3DHK - chains L and H of the 3 polymer chains in the assembly; structure by X-ray diffraction, 1.73 A resolution.

# Chain L
Name: Thrombin light chain
Source organism: Homo sapiens
Notes: EC 3.4.21.5
UniProt: P00734 (THRB_HUMAN); residues 1-14 here correspond to UniProt positions 336-349 (UniProt number = residue number + 335)
Sequence (36 residues; numbered 1 to 14 plus 22 insertion-coded residues; the number before each row is that of its first residue; a row labelled like 14A-14N holds insertion residues (14A, then the next letters in order)):
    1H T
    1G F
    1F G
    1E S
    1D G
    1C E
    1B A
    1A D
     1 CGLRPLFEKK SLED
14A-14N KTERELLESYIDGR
Not modelled in the structure: 1H, 1G, 1F, 1E, 1D, 1C, 14L-14N
Swiss-Prot annotation at these positions:
  - site: Arg14N (Cleavage)

# Chain H
Name: Thrombin heavy chain
Source organism: Homo sapiens
Notes: EC 3.4.21.5
UniProt: P00734 (THRB_HUMAN); the construct lacks a stretch of the UniProt sequence and is renumbered around it, so the offset changes along the chain: 16-36 = UniProt 364-384; 37-60 = UniProt 386-409; 61-77 = UniProt 419-435; 78-97 = UniProt 437-456; 7 more segments
Sequence (259 residues; row label = number of the first residue in the row; note: 1 number in that range is skipped by the numbering (no residue carries it; nothing is unmodelled there); a row labelled like 60A-60I holds insertion residues (60A, then the next letters in order)):
    16 IVEGSDAEIG MSPWQVMLFR K
   36A S
    37 PQELLCGASL ISDRWVLTAA HCLL
60A-60I YPPWDKNFT
    61 ENDLLVRIGK HSRTRYE
   77A R
    78 NIEKISMLEK IYIHPRYNWR
   97A E
    98 NLDRDIALMK LKKPVAFSDY IHPVCLPDRE TA
129A-129C ASL
   130 LQAGYKGRVT GWGNLKETWT
149A-149E ANVGK
   150 GQPSVLQVVN LPIVERPVCK DSTRIRITDN MFCAG
  184A Y
   185 KP
186A-186D DEGK
   187 RGDACEGDSG GPFVMKSP
204A-204B FN
   205 NRWYQMGIVS WGE
   219 GCD
  221A R
   222 DGKYGFYTHV FRLKKWIQKV IDQFGE
Not modelled in the structure: 147-149, 149A-149E, 247
Swiss-Prot annotation at these positions:
  - region: Ala183 to Val200 (High affinity receptor-binding region which is also known as the TP508 peptide)
  - active site (Charge relay system): His57, Asp102, Ser195
  - glycosylation: Asn60G (N-linked (GlcNAc...) (complex) asparagine)
Cystine bridges: Cys42-Cys58, Cys168-Cys182, Cys191-Cys220
Residues lining bound ligands: 23U (beta-phenyl-D-phenylalanyl-N-(3-chlorobenzyl)-L-prolinamide): His57, Tyr60A, Trp60D, Glu97A, Asn98, Leu99, Ile174, Asp189, Ala190, Cys191, Glu192, Ser195, Val213, Ser214, Trp215, Gly216, Glu217, Gly219, Cys220, Gly226, Phe227, Tyr228

# Chain L / chain H interface
Pairs across the interface - 60 pairs, chain L then chain H:
  Cys1(L) - Pro120(H)
  Cys1(L) - Val121(H)
  Cys1(L) - Cys122(H)  disulfide
  Cys1(L) - Arg206(H)  hydrogen bond (backbone-side chain)
  Asp1A(L) - His119(H)  hydrogen bond (backbone-side chain)
  Asp1A(L) - Arg206(H)
  Ala1B(L) - Arg206(H)  hydrogen bond (backbone-side chain)
  Gly2(L) - Trp29(H)
  Gly2(L) - Pro120(H)  hydrogen bond (backbone-backbone)
  Gly2(L) - Val121(H)
  Gly2(L) - Cys122(H)
  Gly2(L) - Arg206(H)
  Gly2(L) - Trp207(H)  hydrogen bond (backbone-backbone)
  Leu3(L) - His119(H)  hydrogen bond (backbone-side chain)
  Leu3(L) - Asn205(H)
  Leu3(L) - Arg206(H)
  Arg4(L) - Gly25(H)
  Arg4(L) - Met26(H)  hydrogen bond (side chain-backbone)
  Arg4(L) - Pro28(H)
  Arg4(L) - Trp29(H)
  Arg4(L) - Arg137(H)
  Arg4(L) - Trp207(H)
  Pro5(L) - Ser115(H)
  Pro5(L) - Asp116(H)
  Pro5(L) - His119(H)
  Leu6(L) - Ile24(H)
  Leu6(L) - Asp116(H)
  Phe7(L) - Glu23(H)
  Phe7(L) - Ile24(H)
  Phe7(L) - Gly25(H)
  Phe7(L) - Met26(H)
  Glu8(L) - Lys202(H)  salt bridge
  Glu8(L) - Asn205(H)
  Glu8(L) - Trp207(H)  hydrogen bond
  Lys9(L) - His119(H)
  Asp14(L) - Glu23(H)
  Asp14(L) - Met26(H)
  Asp14(L) - Arg137(H)  salt bridge
  Asp14(L) - Trp207(H)
  Lys14A(L) - Glu23(H)  hydrogen bond (backbone-side chain)
  Thr14B(L) - Arg137(H)  hydrogen bond
  Thr14B(L) - Asn159(H)  hydrogen bond
  Glu14C(L) - Arg137(H)
  Glu14C(L) - Lys202(H)  salt bridge
  Glu14E(L) - Lys135(H)  salt bridge
  Glu14E(L) - Asn159(H)  hydrogen bond
  Glu14E(L) - Tyr184A(H)  hydrogen bond
  Leu14F(L) - Lys135(H)
  Leu14F(L) - Gly136(H)
  Leu14F(L) - Asn159(H)
  Leu14F(L) - Trp207(H)  hydrophobic
  Ser14I(L) - Gly133(H)
  Ser14I(L) - Tyr134(H)
  Ser14I(L) - Lys135(H)  hydrogen bond (side chain-backbone)
  Tyr14J(L) - Tyr134(H)  hydrophobic
  Tyr14J(L) - Lys135(H)  hydrogen bond (side chain-backbone)
  Tyr14J(L) - Met201(H)
  Tyr14J(L) - Lys202(H)  hydrogen bond (side chain-backbone)
  Tyr14J(L) - Pro204(H)
  Ile14K(L) - Tyr134(H)  hydrogen bond (backbone-side chain)
Interface residues without a listed pair, chain L (21 interface residues in all): Leu14G
Interface residues without a listed pair, chain H (26 interface residues in all): Tyr117
Cross-chain cystine bridges: Cys1(L)-Cys122(H)

# Summary
21 residues of chain L and 26 residues of chain H are in contact; the contacts include 1 disulfide bond, 17
hydrogen bonds and 4 salt bridges. Polar contacts include Glu8(L)-Lys202(H), Glu14E(L)-Lys135(H) and
Asp14(L)-Arg137(H). Chain H binds compound 23U.
Chain L is Thrombin light chain and chain H is Thrombin heavy chain, both from Homo sapiens; the structure,
Bisphenylic Thrombin Inhibitors, was determined by X-ray diffraction (same publication as 2ZC9, 2ZDA, 2ZFP,
2ZGX, 2ZO3, 3DUX and 3F68).
